PDB entry 4GKO | X-ray diffraction, 3.30 A resolution | chains A and B of the 4 polymer chains in the assembly

[Chain A (and B)]
Name: Ig epsilon chain C region
From: Homo sapiens
Notes: chain B of this document is another copy of the same molecule, construct and numbering; everything in this record applies to it too
UniProt: P01854 (IGHE_HUMAN); residues 328-547 here correspond to UniProt positions 209-428 (UniProt number = residue number - 119)
Amino-acid sequence (223 residues; each row starts with the number of its first residue):
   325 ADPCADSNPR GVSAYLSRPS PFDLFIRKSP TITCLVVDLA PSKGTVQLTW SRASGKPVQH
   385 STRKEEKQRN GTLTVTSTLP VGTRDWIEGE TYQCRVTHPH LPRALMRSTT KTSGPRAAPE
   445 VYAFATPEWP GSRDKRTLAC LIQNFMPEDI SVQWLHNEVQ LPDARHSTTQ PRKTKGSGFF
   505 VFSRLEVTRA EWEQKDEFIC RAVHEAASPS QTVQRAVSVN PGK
Unresolved in the structure: 325-334, 387-388, 546-547 (chain B: 325-335, 362-364, 546-547)
Differences from the reference sequence: expression tag (325-327); conflict Gln371 (Asn252 in P01854), Gln383 (Asn264 in P01854)
Swiss-Prot annotation at these positions:
  - glycosylation: Asn394 (N-linked (GlcNAc...) asparagine)
Cystine bridges: Cys358-Cys418, Cys464-Cys524

[Chain A / chain B interface]
Residue-residue contacts (34):
  Glu444(A) - Trp453(B)
  Tyr446(A) - Thr450(B)
  Tyr446(A) - Pro451(B)
  Tyr446(A) - Trp453(B)
  Phe448(A) - Phe448(B)  hydrophobic
  Ala449(A) - Phe448(B)
  Thr450(A) - Tyr446(B)
  Thr450(A) - Leu465(B)
  Pro451(A) - Tyr446(B)
  Trp453(A) - Tyr446(B)
  Trp453(A) - Arg539(B)
  Thr461(A) - Gln467(B)  hydrogen bond
  Leu465(A) - Thr450(B)
  Gln467(A) - Thr461(B)  hydrogen bond
  Gln467(A) - Arg508(B)  hydrogen bond
  Asn468(A) - Arg508(B)
  Ala488(A) - Lys499(B)  hydrogen bond (backbone-side chain)
  Arg489(A) - Lys499(B)
  Ser491(A) - Arg496(B)
  Ser491(A) - Phe504(B)
  Thr492(A) - Arg496(B)  hydrogen bond (backbone-side chain)
  Thr493(A) - Arg496(B)
  Arg496(A) - Thr492(B)  hydrogen bond (side chain-backbone)
  Arg496(A) - Thr493(B)
  Lys499(A) - Ala488(B)  hydrogen bond (side chain-backbone)
  Phe504(A) - Ser491(B)
  Phe504(A) - Arg508(B)
  Phe506(A) - Phe506(B)  hydrophobic
  Arg508(A) - Gln467(B)  hydrogen bond
  Arg508(A) - Thr498(B)
  Arg508(A) - Phe504(B)
  Arg508(A) - Phe506(B)
  Glu510(A) - Lys499(B)
  Arg539(A) - Trp453(B)
Interface residues without a listed pair, chain A (28 interface residues in all): Val445, Ala463, Gln494, Thr498, Ser507
Interface residues without a listed pair, chain B (28 interface residues in all): Glu444, Val445, Ala449, Ala463, Asn468, Arg489, Gln494, Ser507, Glu510

[Overview]
Chain A and chain B each contribute 28 residues to their interface, with 8 hydrogen bonds. Polar pairs include
Thr461(A)-Gln467(B), Gln467(A)-Arg508(B) and Ala488(A)-Lys499(B).
Chain A and chain B are both Ig epsilon chain C region (Homo sapiens); the structure, Crystal structure of the
calcium2+-bound human IgE-Fc(epsilon)3-4 bound to its B cell receptor derCD23, was determined by X-ray
diffraction.
